8BP8 - chains q and r of the 31 polymer chains in the assembly; structure by electron microscopy, 2.70 A resolution.

[Chain q (and r)]
Name: Inner capsid protein VP2
Organism: Rotavirus A
Notes: chain r of this document is another copy of the same molecule, construct and numbering; everything in this record applies to it too
UniProt: A2T3R1 (A2T3R1_9VIRU); residues -1 to 880 here correspond to UniProt positions 1-882 (UniProt number = residue number + 2)
Chain sequence (882 residues; each row starts with the number of its first residue; numbers below 1 keep their minus sign (Met-1 is residue -1)):
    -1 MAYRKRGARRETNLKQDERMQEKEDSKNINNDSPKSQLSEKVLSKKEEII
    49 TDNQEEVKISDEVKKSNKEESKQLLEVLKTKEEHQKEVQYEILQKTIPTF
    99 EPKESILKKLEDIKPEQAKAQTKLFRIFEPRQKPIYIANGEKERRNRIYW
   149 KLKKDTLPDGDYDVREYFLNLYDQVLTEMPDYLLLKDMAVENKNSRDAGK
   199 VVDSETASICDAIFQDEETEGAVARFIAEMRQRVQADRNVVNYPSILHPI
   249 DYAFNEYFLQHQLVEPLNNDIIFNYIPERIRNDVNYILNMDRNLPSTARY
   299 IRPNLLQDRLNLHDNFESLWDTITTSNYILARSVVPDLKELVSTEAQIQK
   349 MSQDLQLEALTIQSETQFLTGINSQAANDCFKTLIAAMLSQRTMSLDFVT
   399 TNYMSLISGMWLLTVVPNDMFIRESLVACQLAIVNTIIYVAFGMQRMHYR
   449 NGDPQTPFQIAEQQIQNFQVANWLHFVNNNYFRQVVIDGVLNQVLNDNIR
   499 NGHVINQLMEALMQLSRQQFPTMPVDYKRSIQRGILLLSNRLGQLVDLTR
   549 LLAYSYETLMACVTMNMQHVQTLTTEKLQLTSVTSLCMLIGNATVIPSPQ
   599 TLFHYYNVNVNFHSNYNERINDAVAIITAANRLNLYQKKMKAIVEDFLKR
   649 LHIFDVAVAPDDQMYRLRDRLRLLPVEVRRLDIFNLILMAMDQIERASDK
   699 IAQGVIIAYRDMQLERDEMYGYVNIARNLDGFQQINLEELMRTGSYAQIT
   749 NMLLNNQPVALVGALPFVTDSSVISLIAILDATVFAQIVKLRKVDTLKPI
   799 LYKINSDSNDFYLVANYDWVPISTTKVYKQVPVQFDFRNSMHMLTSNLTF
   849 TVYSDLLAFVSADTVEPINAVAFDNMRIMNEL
Not modelled in the structure: -1 to 102, 357-365 (chain r: -1 to 76, 357-365)
Construct notes: conflict Ala118 (Lys120 in A2T3R1), Arg129 (Lys131 in A2T3R1), Lys131 (Leu133 in A2T3R1), 35 further conflict positions vs the reference (A2T3R1) not listed

[How chain q and chain r interact]
Contacting residue pairs (42; chain q residue first):
  Asn313(q) with Asn538(r), hydrogen bond
  Glu315(q) with Arg531(r), salt bridge
  Arg421(q) with Val523(r)
  Glu422(q) with Arg527(r), salt bridge
  Asn449(q) with Thr520(r); Pro522(r)
  Gly450(q) with Thr520(r); Met521(r); Pro522(r)
  Leu571(q) with Gln351(r); Asp352(r); Gln354(r), hydrogen bond (backbone-side chain); Arg531(r)
  Tyr634(q) with Arg875(r)
  Gln635(q) with Ile866(r); Asn867(r), hydrogen bond
  Lys636(q) with Leu880(r)
  Lys637(q) with Glu338(r), salt bridge; Asn590(r); Leu880(r)
  Ala655(q) with Ala344(r)
  Val656(q) with Ala344(r); Gln347(r)
  Pro658(q) with Lys348(r)
  Asp659(q) with Val340(r)
  Asp660(q) with Gln345(r); Arg539(r), salt bridge; Gln542(r)
  Gln661(q) with Lys348(r)
  Tyr663(q) with Asn590(r), hydrogen bond; Glu879(r)
  Arg664(q) with Asn538(r)
  Arg666(q) with Glu879(r), salt bridge; Leu880(r), hydrogen bond (side chain-backbone)
  Asp667(q) with Glu879(r)
  Arg740(q) with Val863(r); Asn867(r)
  Thr741(q) with Ile285(r)
  Gly742(q) with Ile285(r)
  Arg790(q) with Asn287(r), hydrogen bond; Asp289(r), salt bridge; Ser859(r)
Interface residues without a listed pair, chain q (32 interface residues in all): Ser316, Ile420, Gln569, Thr570, Thr572, Met638, Ser743
Interface residues without a listed pair, chain r (32 interface residues in all): Asp524, Leu534, Glu864

[Overview]
Chain q and chain r each contribute 32 residues to their interface, with 6 hydrogen bonds and 6 salt bridges.
Polar pairs include Glu315(q)-Arg531(r), Glu422(q)-Arg527(r) and Lys637(q)-Glu338(r).
Chain q and chain r are both Inner capsid protein VP2 (Rotavirus A); the structure, SPA of Trypsin untreated
Rotavirus TLP spike, was determined by electron microscopy (same publication as 8CO6 and 8COA).
